Entry 7F51 (X-ray diffraction, 1.98 A resolution); this record covers chain A.

[Chain A]
Protein: NAD-dependent protein deacetylase HST2
Organism: Saccharomyces cerevisiae (strain ATCC 204508 / S288c)
Notes: EC 2.3.1.286
UniProtKB: P53686 (HST2_YEAST); residues 8-294 here = UniProt positions 8-294
Amino-acid sequence (287 residues; row label = number of the first residue in the row):
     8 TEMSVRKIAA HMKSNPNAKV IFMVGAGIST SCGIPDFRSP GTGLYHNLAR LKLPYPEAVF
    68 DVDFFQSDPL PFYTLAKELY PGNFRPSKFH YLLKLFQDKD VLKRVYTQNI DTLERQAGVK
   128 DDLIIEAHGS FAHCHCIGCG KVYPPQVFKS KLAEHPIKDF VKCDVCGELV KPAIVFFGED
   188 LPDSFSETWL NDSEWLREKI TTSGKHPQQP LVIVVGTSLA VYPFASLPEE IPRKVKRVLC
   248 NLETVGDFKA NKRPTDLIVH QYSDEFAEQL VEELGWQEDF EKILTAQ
UniProt features mapped onto this chain:
  - active site: His135 (Proton acceptor)
  - binding site (NAD(+)): Gln115 to Asp118, Gly223 to Ser225, Asn248 to Glu250, Ser270
  - binding site (Zn(2+)): Cys143, Cys146, Cys170, Cys173
  - mutagenesis: Ile117 (I117A/D/H/W/Y: Nearly or completely catalytically inactive; I117F/V: Near wild-type activity for deacetylation. Increases slightly the KM for NAD(+) to 25 uM)
Bound ions: Zn2+: Cys143, Cys146, Cys170, Cys173
Residues lining bound ligands: BA7 ([(2R,3R,4R,5R)-5-[[[[(2R,3S,4R,5R)-5-(6-aminopurin-9-yl)-3,4-bis(oxidanyl)oxolan-2-yl]methoxy-oxidanyl-phosphoryl]oxy-oxidanyl-phosphoryl]oxymethyl]-2,4-bis(oxidanyl)oxolan-3-yl] benzoate): Gly32, Ala33, Gly34, Thr37, Phe44, Arg45, Phe67, Gln115, Asn116, Ile117, His135, Ile181, Val182, Phe184, Gly223, Thr224, Ser225, Leu226, Val228, Cys247, Asn248, Leu249, Glu250, Gln268, Tyr269, Ser270
Reported in the primary citation:
  - mutagenesis - D68A/D70A: decreased catalytic activity
  - mutagenesis - H135A, F184A: abolished catalytic activity
  - specificity-determining residues: Ile117
  - mutagenesis - I117F: increased binding to K9ac
  - mutagenesis - I117F: increased catalytic activity (deacetylase activity)
  - mutagenesis - I117V: unchanged binding to K9ac
  - mutagenesis - I117F: decreased catalytic activity (debenzoylase activity)
  - mutagenesis - I117V (2.6-fold): increased binding to K9bz
  - mutagenesis - I117V: increased catalytic activity on H3K9bz peptides

[Summary]
Ligands of chain A: compound BA7. Cys143, Cys146, Cys170 and Cys173 form the Zn2+ site. From UniProt:
active-site residue His135, 11 NAD+-binding residues, 4 Zn2+-binding residues and one mutagenesis site. From
the paper: H135A and F184A abolish catalytic activity; the specificity determinant Ile117; 5 substitutions
were tested in all.
Chain A is NAD-dependent protein deacetylase HST2 (Saccharomyces cerevisiae (strain ATCC 204508 / S288c)); the
structure, Crystal structure of Hst2 in complex with 2'-O-Benzoyl ADP Ribose, was determined by X-ray
diffraction (same publication as 7F3S, 7F4A, 7F4E and 7F5M).
